9EIL - chains G and I of the 11 polymer chains in the assembly; structure by electron microscopy, 3.20 A resolution.

[Chain G]
Protein: Histone H2A type 1
From: Xenopus laevis
Reference sequence: P06897 (H2A1_XENLA); residues 1-129 here correspond to UniProt positions 2-130 (UniProt number = residue number + 1)
Sequence (129 residues; row label = number of the first residue in the row):
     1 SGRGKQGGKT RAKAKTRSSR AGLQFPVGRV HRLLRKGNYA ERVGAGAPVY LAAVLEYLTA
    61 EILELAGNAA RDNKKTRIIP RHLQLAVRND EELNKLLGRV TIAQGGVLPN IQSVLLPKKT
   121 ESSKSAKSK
Disordered / not traced: 1-13, 119-129
Differences from the reference sequence: engineered mutation Arg99 (Gly100 in P06897), Ser123 (Ala124 in P06897)
UniProt features mapped onto this chain:
  - modified residue: Ser1 (N-acetylserine), Lys5 (N6-(2-hydroxyisobutyryl)lysine), Lys9 (N6-(2-hydroxyisobutyryl)lysine), Lys36 (N6-(2-hydroxyisobutyryl)lysine), Lys74 (N6-(2-hydroxyisobutyryl)lysine), Lys75 (N6-(2-hydroxyisobutyryl)lysine), Lys95 (N6-(2-hydroxyisobutyryl)lysine), Gln104 (N5-methylglutamine), Lys118 (N6-(2-hydroxyisobutyryl)lysine)
  - cross-link (Glycyl lysine isopeptide (Lys-Gly)): Lys13 (interchain with G-Cter in ubiquitin), Lys15 (interchain with G-Cter in ubiquitin), Lys119 (interchain with G-Cter in ubiquitin)

[Chain I]
Molecule: 185-nt DNA strand
Sequence (185 nucleotides; row label = number of the first residue in the row; numbers below 1 keep their minus sign (DA-92 is residue -92)):
   -92 ATCGCTGTTC AATACATGCA CAGGATGTAT ATATCTGACA CGTGCCTGGA GACTAGGGAG
   -32 TAATCCCCTT GGCGGTTAAA ACGCGGGGGA CAGCGCGTAC GTGCGTTTAA GCGGTGCTAG
    28 AGCTGTCTAC GACCAATTGA GCGGCCTCGG CACCGGGATT CTCCAGGGCG GCCGCGTATA
    88 GGGAT
Disordered / not traced: -92 to -69, 73-92

[Interface between chain G and chain I]
Contacting residue pairs (15; chain G residue first):
  Arg29(G) with DC49(I), salt bridge to the phosphate
  Arg35(G) with DA39(I), salt bridge to the phosphate; DC40(I), salt bridge to the phosphate
  Glu41(G) with DA39(I), phosphate contact
  Arg42(G) with DG38(I), hydrogen bond to the sugar; DA39(I), phosphate contact
  Val43(G) with DG38(I), sugar contact; DA39(I), hydrogen bond to the phosphate
  Gly44(G) with DG38(I), phosphate contact
  Ala45(G) with DG38(I), phosphate contact
  Lys75(G) with DC58(I), phosphate contact; DA59(I), salt bridge to the phosphate
  Thr76(G) with DG57(I), hydrogen bond to the phosphate; DC58(I), hydrogen bond to the phosphate
  Pro117(G) with DT69(I), phosphate contact
Interface residues without a listed pair, chain G (14 interface residues in all): Lys15, Thr16, His31, Arg77
Interface residues without a listed pair, chain I (11 interface residues in all): DG46, DA47, DG48

[Overview]
14 residues of chain G and 11 residues of chain I are in contact; the contacts include 4 hydrogen bonds and 4
salt bridges. Polar contacts include Arg42(G)-DG38(I), Val43(G)-DA39(I) and Thr76(G)-DG57(I).
Here chain G is Histone H2A type 1 (Xenopus laevis) and chain I is a 185-nt DNA strand. Entry 9EIL (SIRT6
bound to an H3K27Ac nucleosome) was determined by electron microscopy.
